1VQK - chains 0 and P of the 32 polymer chains in the assembly; structure by X-ray diffraction, 2.30 A resolution.

[Chain 0]
Molecule: 23S ribosomal RNA
Source organism: Haloarcula marismortui
Sequence (2922 nucleotides; row label = number of the first residue in the row):
     2 UUGGCUACUAUGCCAGCUGGUGGAUUGCUCGGCUCAGGCGCUGAUGAAGG
    52 ACGUGCCAAGCUGCGAUAAGCCAUGGGGAGCCGCACGGAGGCGAAGAACC
   102 AUGGAUUUCCGAAUGAGAAUCUCUCUAACAAUUGCUUCGCGCAAUGAGGA
   152 ACCCCGAGAACUGAAACAUCUCAGUAUCGGGAGGAACAGAAAACGCAAUG
   202 UGAUGUCGUUAGUAACCGCGAGUGAACGCGAUACAGCCCAAACCGAAGCC
   252 CUCACGGGCAAUGUGGUGUCAGGGCUACCUCUCAUCAGCCGACCGUCUCG
   302 ACGAAGUCUCUUGGAACAGAGCGUGAUACAGGGUGACAACCCCGUACUCG
   352 AGACCAGUACGACGUGCGGUAGUGCCAGAGUAGCGGGGGUUGGAUAUCCC
   402 UCGCGAAUAACGCAGGCAUCGACUGCGAAGGCUAAACACAACCUGAGACC
   452 GAUAGUGAACAAGUAGUGUGAACGAACGCUGCAAAGUACCCUCAGAAGGG
   502 AGGCGAAAUAGAGCAUGAAAUCAGUUGGCGAUCGAGCGACAGGGCAUACA
   552 AGGUCCCUCGACGAAUGACCGACGCGCGAGCGUCCAGUAAGACUCACGGG
   602 AAGCCGAUGUUCUGUCGUACGUUUUGAAAAACGAGCCAGGGAGUGUGUCU
   652 GCAUGGCAAGUCUAACCGGAGUAUCCGGGGAGGCACAGGGAAACCGACAU
   702 GGCCGCAGGGCUUUGCCCGAGGGCCGCCGUCUUCAAGGGCGGGGAGCCAU
   752 GUGGACACGACCCGAAUCCGGACGAUCUACGCAUGGACAAGAUGAAGCGU
   802 GCCGAAAGGCACGUGGAAGUCUGUUAGAGUUGGUGUCCUACAAUACCCUC
   852 UCGUGAUCUAUGUGUAGGGGUGAAAGGCCCAUCGAGUCCGGCAACAGCUG
   902 GUUCCAAUCGAAACAUGUCGAAGCAUGACCUCCGCCGAGGUAGUCUGUGA
   952 GGUAGAGCGACCGAUUGGUGUGUCCGCCUCCGAGAGGAGUCGGCACACCU
  1002 GUCAAACUCCAAACUUACAGACGCCGUUUGACGCGGGGAUUCCGGUGCGC
  1052 GGGGUAAGCCUGUGUACCAGGAGGGGAACAACCCAGAGAUAGGUUAAGGU
  1102 CCCCAAGUGUGGAUUAAGUGUAAUCCUCUGAAGGUGGUCUCGAGCCCUAG
  1152 ACAGCCGGGAGGUGAGCUUAGAAGCAGCUACCCUCUAAGAAAAGCGUAAC
  1202 AGCUUACCGGCCGAGGUUUGAGGCGCCCAAAAUGAUCGGGACUCAAAUCC
  1252 ACCACCGAGACCUGUCCGUACCACUCAUACUGGUAAUCGAGUAGAUUGGC
  1302 GCUCUAAUUGGAUGGAAGUAGGGGUGAAAACUCCUAUGGACCGAUUAGUG
  1352 ACGAAAAUCCUGGCCAUAGUAGCAGCGAUAGUCGGGUGAGAACCCCGACG
  1402 GCCUAAUGGAUAAGGGUUCCUCAGCACUGCUGAUCAGCUGAGGGUUAGCC
  1452 GGUCCUAAGUCAUACCGCAACUCGACUAUGACGAAAUGGGAAACGGGUUA
  1502 AUAUUCCCGUGCCACUAUGCAGUGAAAGUUGACGCCCUGGGGUCGAUCAC
  1552 GCUGGGCAUUCGCCCAGUCGAACCGUCCAACUCCGUGGAAGCCGUAAUGG
  1602 CAGGAAGCGGACGAACGGCGGCAUAGGGAAACGUGAUUCAACCUGGGGCC
  1652 CAUGAAAAGACGAGCAUAGUGUCCGUACCGAGAACCGACACAGGUGUCCA
  1702 UGGCGGCGAAAGCCAAGGCCUGUCGGGAGCAACCAACGUUAGGGAAUUCG
  1752 GCAAGUUAGUCCCGUACCUUCGGAAGAAGGGAUGCCUGCUCCGGAACGGA
  1802 GCAGGUCGCAGUGACUCGGAAGCUCGGACUGUCUAGUAACAACAUAGGUG
  1852 ACCGCAAAUCCGCAAGGACUCGUACGGUCACUGAAUCCUGCCCAGUGCAG
  1902 GUAUCUGAACACCUCGUACAAGAGGACGAAGGACCUGUCAACGGCGGGGG
  1952 UAACUAUGACCCUCUUAAGGUAGCGUAGUACCUUGCCGCAUCAGUAGCGG
  2002 CUUGCAUGAAUGGAUUAACCAGAGCUUCACUGUCCCAACGUUGGGCCCGG
  2052 UGAACUGUACAUUCCAGUGCGGAGUCUGGAGACACCCAGGGGGAAGCGAA
  2102 GACCCUAUGGAGCUUUACUGCAGGCUGUCGCUGAGACGUGGUCGCCGAUG
  2152 UGCAGCAUAGGUAGGAGACACUACACAGGUACCCGCGCUAGCGGGCCACC
  2202 GAGUCAACAGUGAAAUACUACCCGUCGGUGACUGCGACUCUCACUCCGGG
  2252 AGGAGGACACCGAUAGCCGGGCAGUUUGACUGGGGCGGUACGCGCUCGAA
  2302 AAGAUAUCGAGCGCGCCCUAUGGCUAUCUCAGCCGGGACAGAGACCCGGC
  2352 GAAGAGUGCAAGAGCAAAAGAUAGCUUGACAGUGUUCUUCCCAACGAGGA
  2402 ACGCUGACGCGAAAGCGUGGUCUAGCGAACCAAUUAGCCUGCUUGAUGCG
  2452 GGCAAUUGAUGACAGAAAAGCUACCCUAGGGAUAACAGAGUCGUCACUCG
  2502 CAAGAGCACAUAUCGACCGAGUGGCUUGCUACCUCGAUGUCGGUUCCCUC
  2552 CAUCCUGCCCGUGCAGAAGCGGGCAAGGGUGAGGUUGUUCGCCUAUUAAA
  2602 GGAGGUCGUGAGCUGGGUUUAGACCGUCGUGAGACAGGUCGGCUGCUAUC
  2652 UACUGGGUGUGUAAUGGUGUCUGACAAGAACGACCGUAUAGUACGAGAGG
  2702 AACUACGGUUGGUGGCCACUGGUGUACCGGUUGUUCGAGAGAGCACGUGC
  2752 CGGGUAGCCACGCCACACGGGGUAAGAGCUGAACGCAUCUAAGCUCGAAA
  2802 CCCACUUGGAAAAGAGACACCGCCGAGGUCCCGCGUACAAGACGCGGUCG
  2852 AUAGACUCGGGGUGUGCGCGUCGAGGUAACGAGACGUUAAGCCCACGAGC
  2902 ACUAACAGACCAAAGCCAUCAU
Unresolved in the structure: 2-9, 126-127, 715, 971-998, 1560, 1952-1963, 2137-2236, 2339-2343, 2665-2666, 2915-2923
Modified residues: 1MA (6-hydro-1-methyladenosine-5'-monophosphate) at position 628, OMU (o2'-methyluridine 5'-monophosphate) at position 2587, OMG (o2'-methylguanosine-5'-monophosphate) at position 2588, UR3 (3-methyluridine-5'-monophoshate) at position 2619, PSU (pseudouridine-5'-monophosphate) at position 2621
Metal / ion sites: Na+ site 1: U12 (together with Sr2+) (shared with 2 residues of chain R); Mg2+ site 1 near G28 (its only coordinating residue here); Sr2+ site 1: C34, U457; Na+ site 2: C40, A442, C443; Na+ site 3: G56, A59, G61; Na+ site 4: G66, U108; Sr2+ site 2: G84, C85 (shared with 1 residue of chain T); Sr2+ site 3: C85, A86, C87 (shared with 1 residue of chain T); Mg2+ site 2 near U115 (its only coordinating residue here); Na+ site 5: C130, U146; Na+ site 6: C141, G142; Sr2+ site 4: G147, A183 (shared with 1 residue of chain M); 76 more Mg2+ sites not listed; 2 more K+ sites not listed; 58 more Na+ sites not listed; 87 more Sr2+ sites not listed

[Chain P]
Molecule: 50S ribosomal protein L19E
Source organism: Haloarcula marismortui
UniProtKB: P14119 (RL19_HALMA); numbering as in UniProt (aligned over 0-148)
Sequence (149 residues; each row starts with the number of its first residue; numbering starts at 0):
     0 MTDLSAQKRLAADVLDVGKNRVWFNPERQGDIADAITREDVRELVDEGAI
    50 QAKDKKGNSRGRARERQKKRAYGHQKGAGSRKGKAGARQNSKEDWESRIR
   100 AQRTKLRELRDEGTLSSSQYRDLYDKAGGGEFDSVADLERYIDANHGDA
Unresolved in the structure: 0, 144-148

[Interface between chain 0 and chain P]
Residue-residue contacts - 175 pairs, chain 0 then chain P:
  G792(0) / Lys-83(P)  sugar contact
  G792(0) / Ala-86(P)  sugar contact
  A793(0) / Lys-83(P)  sugar contact
  A793(0) / Gly-85(P)  hydrogen bond to the phosphate
  A793(0) / Ala-86(P)  hydrogen bond to the phosphate
  G800(0) / Gly-127(P)  sugar contact
  G800(0) / Gly-128(P)  hydrogen bond to the base
  U801(0) / Asp-124(P)  sugar contact
  U801(0) / Lys-125(P)  phosphate contact
  U801(0) / Gly-128(P)  sugar contact
  U801(0) / Glu-130(P)  hydrogen bond to the sugar
  G802(0) / Lys-125(P)  phosphate contact
  G802(0) / Glu-130(P)  sugar contact
  U815(0) / Trp-94(P)  sugar contact
  G816(0) / Lys-91(P)  salt bridge to the phosphate
  G816(0) / Trp-94(P)  phosphate contact
  G817(0) / Lys-91(P)  salt bridge to the phosphate
  G1386(0) / Gln-28(P)  hydrogen bond to the base
  G1387(0) / Thr-1(P)  hydrogen bond to the sugar
  G1387(0) / Gln-28(P)  hydrogen bond to the sugar
  U1388(0) / Thr-1(P)  hydrogen bond to the sugar
  C1395(0) / Asp-2(P)  hydrogen bond to the sugar
  C1396(0) / Thr-1(P)  sugar contact
  C1396(0) / Asp-2(P)  sugar contact
  C1396(0) / Leu-3(P)  hydrogen bond to the sugar
  C1397(0) / Leu-3(P)  sugar contact
  C1397(0) / Lys-7(P)  salt bridge to the phosphate
  C1397(0) / Phe-23(P)  hydrogen bond to the sugar
  C1397(0) / Pro-25(P)  sugar contact
  C1397(0) / Gln-28(P)  sugar contact
  G1398(0) / Lys-7(P)  salt bridge to the phosphate
  G1398(0) / Val-21(P)  phosphate contact
  G1398(0) / Trp-22(P)  hydrogen bond to the phosphate
  G1398(0) / Phe-23(P)  hydrogen bond to the phosphate
  G1398(0) / Pro-25(P)  sugar contact
  A1399(0) / Trp-22(P)  phosphate contact
  A1399(0) / Lys-52(P)  salt bridge to the phosphate
  U1422(0) / Ala-5(P)  phosphate contact
  U1499(0) / Arg-41(P)  salt bridge to the phosphate
  U1500(0) / Arg-37(P)  phosphate contact
  U1500(0) / Arg-41(P)  salt bridge to the phosphate
  A1501(0) / Arg-8(P)  hydrogen bond to the phosphate
  A1501(0) / Leu-9(P)  phosphate contact
  A1501(0) / Ile-35(P)  sugar contact
  A1501(0) / Thr-36(P)  phosphate contact
  A1501(0) / Arg-37(P)  salt bridge to the phosphate
  A1502(0) / Arg-8(P)  salt bridge to the phosphate
  A1502(0) / Arg-37(P)  salt bridge to the phosphate
  G1540(0) / Glu-95(P)  sugar contact
  G1540(0) / Arg-99(P)  hydrogen bond to the phosphate
  G1541(0) / Arg-99(P)  salt bridge to the phosphate
  U1548(0) / Arg-59(P)  hydrogen bond to the phosphate
  C1549(0) / Arg-59(P)  salt bridge to the phosphate
  C1549(0) / Arg-63(P)  salt bridge to the phosphate
  C1549(0) / Gln-66(P)  sugar contact
  G1556(0) / Asp-53(P)  sugar contact
  C1565(0) / Ser-58(P)  hydrogen bond to the sugar
  C1565(0) / Arg-59(P)  phosphate contact
  C1565(0) / Gly-60(P)  phosphate contact
  C1565(0) / Arg-63(P)  salt bridge to the phosphate
  C1566(0) / Gly-56(P)  phosphate contact
  C1566(0) / Asn-57(P)  phosphate contact
  C1566(0) / Ser-58(P)  phosphate contact
  C1566(0) / Arg-59(P)  hydrogen bond to the phosphate
  C1566(0) / Arg-63(P)  salt bridge to the phosphate
  A1567(0) / Gly-56(P)  phosphate contact
  C1593(0) / Ser-116(P)  phosphate contact
  C1593(0) / Ser-117(P)  phosphate contact
  C1593(0) / Arg-120(P)  sugar contact
  C1594(0) / Arg-109(P)  salt bridge to the phosphate
  C1594(0) / Ser-116(P)  phosphate contact
  C1594(0) / Tyr-119(P)  phosphate contact
  C1594(0) / Arg-120(P)  salt bridge to the phosphate
  G1595(0) / Arg-109(P)  salt bridge to the phosphate
  G1595(0) / Tyr-119(P)  hydrogen bond to the phosphate
  G1595(0) / Arg-120(P)  salt bridge to the phosphate
  G1595(0) / Tyr-123(P)  base contact
  U1596(0) / Arg-102(P)  base contact
  U1596(0) / Tyr-123(P)  hydrogen bond to the phosphate
  A1597(0) / Lys-91(P)  hydrogen bond to the base
  A1597(0) / Trp-94(P)  hydrogen bond to the sugar
  A1597(0) / Glu-95(P)  sugar contact
  A1597(0) / Ile-98(P)  sugar contact
  A1597(0) / Arg-99(P)  salt bridge to the phosphate
  A1597(0) / Arg-102(P)  salt bridge to the phosphate
  A1598(0) / Trp-94(P)  phosphate contact
  A1598(0) / Arg-102(P)  salt bridge to the phosphate
  G1703(0) / Asn-57(P)  base contact
  G1704(0) / Asn-57(P)  hydrogen bond to the base
  G1704(0) / Arg-59(P)  hydrogen bond to the phosphate
  C1705(0) / Arg-59(P)  salt bridge to the phosphate
  C1705(0) / Ala-62(P)  sugar contact
  C1705(0) / Arg-65(P)  hydrogen bond to the phosphate
  G1706(0) / Arg-65(P)  salt bridge to the phosphate
  G1706(0) / Arg-69(P)  salt bridge to the phosphate
  G1707(0) / Arg-69(P)  salt bridge to the phosphate
  G1707(0) / Lys-81(P)  phosphate contact
  G1707(0) / Gly-82(P)  phosphate contact
  C1708(0) / Arg-80(P)  phosphate contact
  C1708(0) / Lys-81(P)  hydrogen bond to the phosphate
  C1708(0) / Gly-82(P)  hydrogen bond to the phosphate
  C1708(0) / Ala-86(P)  sugar contact
  C1708(0) / Arg-87(P)  salt bridge to the phosphate
  C1715(0) / Lys-55(P)  hydrogen bond to the sugar
  C1715(0) / Asn-57(P)  hydrogen bond to the sugar
  A1716(0) / Lys-55(P)  salt bridge to the phosphate
  A1716(0) / Gly-56(P)  sugar contact
  A1716(0) / Asn-57(P)  sugar contact
  A1717(0) / Lys-54(P)  phosphate contact
  A1717(0) / Lys-55(P)  hydrogen bond to the phosphate
  G1718(0) / Val-16(P)  phosphate contact
  G1718(0) / Gly-17(P)  hydrogen bond to the phosphate
  G1718(0) / Arg-20(P)  salt bridge to the phosphate
  G1719(0) / Gly-17(P)  phosphate contact
  G1719(0) / Lys-18(P)  hydrogen bond to the phosphate
  G1719(0) / Asn-19(P)  hydrogen bond to the phosphate
  C1720(0) / Asn-19(P)  hydrogen bond to the phosphate
  G1760(0) / Ala-77(P)  hydrogen bond to the base
  G1760(0) / Arg-80(P)  hydrogen bond to the base
  G1760(0) / Lys-81(P)  hydrogen bond to the sugar
  U1761(0) / Arg-80(P)  sugar contact
  U1761(0) / Lys-81(P)  sugar contact
  U1761(0) / Gly-82(P)  sugar contact
  U1761(0) / Lys-83(P)  sugar contact
  U1761(0) / Ala-84(P)  phosphate contact
  C1762(0) / Lys-83(P)  salt bridge to the phosphate
  C1762(0) / Ala-84(P)  hydrogen bond to the phosphate
  U1784(0) / Ala-77(P)  sugar contact
  U1784(0) / Gly-78(P)  hydrogen bond to the phosphate
  G1785(0) / Gly-76(P)  hydrogen bond to the phosphate
  G1785(0) / Ala-77(P)  phosphate contact
  G1785(0) / Gly-78(P)  hydrogen bond to the phosphate
  G1785(0) / Ser-79(P)  phosphate contact
  C1786(0) / Gln-74(P)  phosphate contact
  C1787(0) / Lys-68(P)  salt bridge to the phosphate
  C1787(0) / Gln-74(P)  hydrogen bond to the phosphate
  U1788(0) / Lys-68(P)  phosphate contact
  U1788(0) / His-73(P)  hydrogen bond to the base
  G1789(0) / Tyr-71(P)  base contact
  G1789(0) / His-73(P)  hydrogen bond to the base
  C1790(0) / Tyr-71(P)  hydrogen bond to the phosphate
  C1793(0) / Arg-97(P)  sugar contact
  C1793(0) / Ser-133(P)  phosphate contact
  C1793(0) / Ala-135(P)  phosphate contact
  G1794(0) / Ser-96(P)  hydrogen bond to the sugar
  G1794(0) / Ala-100(P)  phosphate contact
  G1794(0) / Ser-133(P)  phosphate contact
  G1794(0) / Val-134(P)  hydrogen bond to the phosphate
  G1795(0) / Ala-100(P)  phosphate contact
  A1796(0) / Ser-96(P)  base contact
  C1798(0) / Gln-66(P)  sugar contact
  C1798(0) / Ala-70(P)  phosphate contact
  G1799(0) / Gln-88(P)  base contact
  G1800(0) / Lys-75(P)  salt bridge to the phosphate
  G1800(0) / Arg-87(P)  sugar contact
  G1800(0) / Gln-88(P)  sugar contact
  A1801(0) / Arg-80(P)  salt bridge to the phosphate
  A1801(0) / Arg-87(P)  salt bridge to the phosphate
  G1802(0) / Gly-72(P)  base contact
  G1802(0) / Arg-80(P)  salt bridge to the phosphate
  U1813(0) / Gly-78(P)  phosphate contact
  U1813(0) / Lys-81(P)  sugar contact
  U1817(0) / Lys-81(P)  hydrogen bond to the base
  U2735(0) / Arg-65(P)  salt bridge to the phosphate
  U2736(0) / Lys-55(P)  hydrogen bond to the sugar
  U2736(0) / Asn-57(P)  sugar contact
  U2736(0) / Arg-61(P)  salt bridge to the phosphate
  C2737(0) / Lys-55(P)  phosphate contact
  C2737(0) / Gly-56(P)  phosphate contact
  C2737(0) / Asn-57(P)  phosphate contact
  C2737(0) / Ser-58(P)  hydrogen bond to the phosphate
  C2737(0) / Arg-61(P)  salt bridge to the phosphate
  G2738(0) / Ser-58(P)  sugar contact
  G2738(0) / Arg-61(P)  hydrogen bond to the phosphate
  A2739(0) / Arg-61(P)  salt bridge to the phosphate
Interface residues without a listed pair, chain 0 (77 interface residues in all): G814, U1539, G1568, A1783
Interface residues without a listed pair, chain P (84 interface residues in all): Ser-4, Asn-24, Glu-38, Arg-106, Gly-129

[In short]
77 residues of chain 0 and 84 residues of chain P are in contact, with 51 hydrogen bonds and 39 salt bridges.
Polar pairs include G800(0)/Gly-128(P), G1386(0)/Gln-28(P) and A1597(0)/Lys-91(P). C34(0) and U457(0)
coordinate Sr2+ site 1. C40(0), A442(0) and C443(0) coordinate Na+ site 2.
Here chain 0 is 23S ribosomal RNA and chain P is 50S ribosomal protein L19E, both from Haloarcula marismortui.
Entry 1VQK (The structure of CCDA-PHE-CAP-BIO bound to the a site of the ribosomal subunit of haloarcula
marismortui) was determined by X-ray diffraction, deposited together with 1VQ4, 1VQ5, 1VQ8, 1VQ9, 1VQL, 1VQM,
1VQO and 1VQP.
